PDB entry 5V2J | X-ray diffraction, 1.80 A resolution | chain A

Chain A:
Protein: UDP-glycosyltransferase 74F2
Source organism: Arabidopsis thaliana
Notes: EC 2.4.1.-
Reference sequence: O22822 (U74F2_ARATH); numbering as in UniProt (aligned over 1-449)
Chain sequence (449 residues; row label = number of the first residue in the row):
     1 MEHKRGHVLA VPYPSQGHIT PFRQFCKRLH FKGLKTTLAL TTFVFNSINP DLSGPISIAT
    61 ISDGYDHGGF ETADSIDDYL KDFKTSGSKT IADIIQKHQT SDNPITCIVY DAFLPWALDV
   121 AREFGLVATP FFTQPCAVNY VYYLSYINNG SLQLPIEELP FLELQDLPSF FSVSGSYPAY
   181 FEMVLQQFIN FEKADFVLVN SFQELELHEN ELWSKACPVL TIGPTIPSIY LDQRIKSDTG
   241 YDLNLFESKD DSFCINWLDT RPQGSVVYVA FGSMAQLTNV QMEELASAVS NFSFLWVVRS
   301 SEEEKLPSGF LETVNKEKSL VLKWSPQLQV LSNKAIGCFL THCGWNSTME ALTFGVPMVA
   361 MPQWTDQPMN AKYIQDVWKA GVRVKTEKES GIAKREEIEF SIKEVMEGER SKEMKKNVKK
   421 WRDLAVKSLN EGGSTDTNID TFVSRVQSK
Not modelled in the structure: 1-3, 448-449
Differences from the reference sequence: engineered mutation Ser-15 (Thr in O22822)
Curated features (UniProtKB/Swiss-Prot):
  - binding site (UDP-alpha-D-glucose): Ser-273, Ser-325 to Gln-327, His-342 to Glu-350, Trp-364 to Gln-367
Covalently attached groups: beta-D-glucopyranose (BGC) linked to Tyr-177, Tyr-180
Ligand contacts:
  - 2-bromobenzoic acid (7WV): Tyr-13, Ser-15, His-18, Phe-113, Gln-134, Phe-170, Met-183, Val-184, Met-274, Trp-364, Thr-365, Asp-366
  - UDP (uridine-5'-diphosphate): Gln-16, Gly-17, Thr-20, Tyr-241, Tyr-268, Ala-270, Gly-272, Ser-273, Met-274, Val-297, Trp-324, Ser-325, Gln-327, His-342, Gly-344, Trp-345, Asn-346, Ser-347, Glu-350, Gln-367
What the authors report for this chain:
  - binding site for 2-bromobenzoic acid: Thr-365
  - catalytic residues: His-18, Asp-111 (proposed by the authors, not directly observed)
  - mutagenesis - H18A: abolished catalytic activity
  - mutagenesis - Y180A, M274A: decreased catalytic activity
  - mutagenesis - T365A: unchanged catalytic activity on SGE

In short:
Chain A binds UDP and 2-bromobenzoic acid. Beta-D-glucopyranose is covalently linked to Tyr-177 and Tyr-180.
Curated annotation (UniProt) lists 17 UDP-alpha-D-glucose-binding residues. The paper reports catalytic
residues His-18 and Asp-111; Y180A and M274A reduce catalytic activity; 4 substitutions were tested in all.
Chain A is UDP-glycosyltransferase 74F2 (Arabidopsis thaliana); the structure, Crystal structure of
UDP-glucosyltransferase, UGT74F2 (T15S), with UDP and 2-bromobenzoic acid, was determined by X-ray diffraction
together with 5U6M, 5U6N, 5U6S and 5V2K from the same study.
